PDB entry 8UVX | X-ray diffraction, 2.90 A resolution | chains B and D of the 4 polymer chains in the assembly

# Chain B
Name: DNA-binding response regulator
From: Campylobacter jejuni
UniProt: A0A3H9R6A1 (A0A3H9R6A1_CAMJU); numbering as in UniProt (aligned over 1-223)
Amino-acid sequence (223 residues; each row starts with the number of its first residue):
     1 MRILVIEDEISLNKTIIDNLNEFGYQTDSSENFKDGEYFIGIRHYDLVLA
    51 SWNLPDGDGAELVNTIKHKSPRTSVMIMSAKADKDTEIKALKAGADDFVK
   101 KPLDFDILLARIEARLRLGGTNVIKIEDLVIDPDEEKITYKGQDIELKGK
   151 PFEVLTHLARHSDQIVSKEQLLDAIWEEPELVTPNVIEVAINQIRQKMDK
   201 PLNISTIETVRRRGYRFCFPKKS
Unresolved in the structure: 221-223

# Chain D
Molecule: 21-nt DNA strand
Sequence (21 nucleotides; each row starts with the number of its first residue):
     1 TATTAACCAAAATTAAGATAT

# Interface between chain B and chain D
Contacting residue pairs - 12 pairs, chain B then chain D:
  Lys148(B) - DA11(D)  phosphate contact
  Gly149(B) - DA11(D)  phosphate contact
  Gly149(B) - DA12(D)  phosphate contact
  Lys150(B) - DA12(D)  hydrogen bond to the phosphate
  Trp176(B) - DT13(D)  hydrogen bond to the phosphate
  Leu181(B) - DT14(D)  phosphate contact
  Val182(B) - DT14(D)  phosphate contact
  Thr183(B) - DT14(D)  hydrogen bond to the phosphate
  Asn185(B) - DA15(D)  base contact
  Asn185(B) - DA16(D)  base contact
  Val186(B) - DT13(D)  phosphate contact
  Val189(B) - DT14(D)  base contact
Interface residues without a listed pair, chain B (11 interface residues in all): Pro151

# In short
Chain B and chain D form an interface of 11 and 6 residues respectively, with 3 hydrogen bonds. Polar pairs
include Lys150(B)-DA12(D), Trp176(B)-DT13(D) and Thr183(B)-DT14(D).
Chain B is DNA-binding response regulator (Campylobacter jejuni) and chain D is a 21-nt DNA strand; the
structure, CosR DNA bound form I, was determined by X-ray diffraction together with 8UUZ and 8UVK from the
same study.
